Entry 1NJG (X-ray diffraction, 2.20 A resolution); this record covers chain A.

Chain A:
Protein: DNA polymerase III subunit gamma
Source organism: Escherichia coli
Notes: EC 2.7.7.7; fragment: N-terminal domains 1 and 2
Reference sequence: P06710 (DPO3X_ECOLI); residue numbers follow UniProt; this construct covers 1-243
Chain sequence (250 residues; row label = number of the first residue in the row; numbers below 1 keep their minus sign (Gly-6 is residue -6)):
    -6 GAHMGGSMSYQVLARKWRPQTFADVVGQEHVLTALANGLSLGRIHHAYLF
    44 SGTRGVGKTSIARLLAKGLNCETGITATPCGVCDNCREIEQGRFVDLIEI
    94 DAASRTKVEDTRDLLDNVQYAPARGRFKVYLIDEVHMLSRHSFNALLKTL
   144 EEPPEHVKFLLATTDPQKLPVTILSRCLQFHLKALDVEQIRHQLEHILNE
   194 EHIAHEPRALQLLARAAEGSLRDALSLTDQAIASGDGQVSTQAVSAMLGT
Disordered / not traced: -6 to 3
Construct notes: cloning artifact (-6 to 0)
Curated features (UniProtKB/Swiss-Prot):
  - binding site (ATP): Gly45 to Thr52
  - binding site (Zn(2+)): Cys64, Cys73, Cys76, Cys79
  - mutagenesis: Gly118 (G118D: In dnaX2016(Ts); present in both isoforms, unable to grow at 42 degrees Celsius)

In short:
From UniProt: 8 ATP-binding residues, 4 Zn2+-binding residues and one mutagenesis site.
Chain A is DNA polymerase III subunit gamma (Escherichia coli); the structure, Nucleotide-free form of an
Isolated E. coli Clamp Loader Gamma Subunit, was determined by X-ray diffraction (same publication as 1NJF).
